Entry 8EUF (electron microscopy, 3.41 A resolution); this record covers chains Q and X of the 10 polymer chains in the assembly.

[Chain Q]
Protein: Chromatin-remodeling ATPase INO80
Source organism: Saccharomyces cerevisiae S288C
Notes: EC 3.6.4.-
UniProt: P53115 (INO80_YEAST); residue numbers follow UniProt; this construct covers 1-1489
Chain sequence (1489 residues; numbered 1 to 1489; the number before each row is that of its first residue):
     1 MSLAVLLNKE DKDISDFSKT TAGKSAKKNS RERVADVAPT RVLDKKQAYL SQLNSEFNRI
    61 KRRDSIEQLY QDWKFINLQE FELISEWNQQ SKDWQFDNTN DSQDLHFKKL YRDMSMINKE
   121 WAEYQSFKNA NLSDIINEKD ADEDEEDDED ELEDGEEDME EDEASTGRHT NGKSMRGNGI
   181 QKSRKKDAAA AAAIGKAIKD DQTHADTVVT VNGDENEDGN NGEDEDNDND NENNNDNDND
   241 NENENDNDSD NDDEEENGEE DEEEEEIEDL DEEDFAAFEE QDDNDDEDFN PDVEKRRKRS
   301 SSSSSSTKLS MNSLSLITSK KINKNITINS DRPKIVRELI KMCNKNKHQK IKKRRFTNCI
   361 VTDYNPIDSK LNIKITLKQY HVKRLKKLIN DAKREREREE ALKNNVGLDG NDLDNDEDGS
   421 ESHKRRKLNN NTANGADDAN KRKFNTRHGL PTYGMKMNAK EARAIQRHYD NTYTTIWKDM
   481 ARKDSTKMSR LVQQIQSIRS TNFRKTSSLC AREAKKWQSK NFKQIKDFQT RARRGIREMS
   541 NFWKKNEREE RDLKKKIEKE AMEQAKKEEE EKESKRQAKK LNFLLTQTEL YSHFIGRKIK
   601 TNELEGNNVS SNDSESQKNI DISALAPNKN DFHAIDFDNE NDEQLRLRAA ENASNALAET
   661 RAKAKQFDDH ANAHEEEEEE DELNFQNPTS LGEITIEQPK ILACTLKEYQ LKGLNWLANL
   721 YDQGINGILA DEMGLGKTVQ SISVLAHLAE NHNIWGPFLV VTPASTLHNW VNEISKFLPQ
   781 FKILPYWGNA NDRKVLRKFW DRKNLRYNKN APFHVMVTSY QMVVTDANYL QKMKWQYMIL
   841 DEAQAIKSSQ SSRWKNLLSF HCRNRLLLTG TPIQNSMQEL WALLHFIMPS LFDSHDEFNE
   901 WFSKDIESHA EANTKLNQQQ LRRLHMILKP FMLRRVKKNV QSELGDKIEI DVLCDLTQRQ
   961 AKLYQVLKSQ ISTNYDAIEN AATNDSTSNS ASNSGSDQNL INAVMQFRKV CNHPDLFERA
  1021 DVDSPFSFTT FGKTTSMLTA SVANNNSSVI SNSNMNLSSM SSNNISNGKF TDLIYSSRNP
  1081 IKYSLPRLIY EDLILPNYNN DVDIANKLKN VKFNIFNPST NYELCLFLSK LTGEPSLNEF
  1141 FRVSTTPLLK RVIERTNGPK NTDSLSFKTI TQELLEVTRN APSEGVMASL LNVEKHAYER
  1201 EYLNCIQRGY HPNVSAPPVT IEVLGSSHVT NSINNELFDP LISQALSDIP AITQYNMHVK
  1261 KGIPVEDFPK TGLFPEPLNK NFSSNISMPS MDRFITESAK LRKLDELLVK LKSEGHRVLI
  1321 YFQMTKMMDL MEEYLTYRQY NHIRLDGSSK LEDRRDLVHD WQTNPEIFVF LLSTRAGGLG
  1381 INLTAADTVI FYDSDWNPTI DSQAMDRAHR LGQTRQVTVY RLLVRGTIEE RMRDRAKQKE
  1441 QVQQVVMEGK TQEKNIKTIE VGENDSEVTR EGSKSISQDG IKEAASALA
Not modelled in the structure: 1-947, 986-998, 1037-1068, 1346-1355, 1375-1381, 1409-1413, 1436-1489
UniProt features mapped onto this chain:
  - motif: Asp841 to Gln844 (DEAQ box)
  - binding site (ATP): Asp731 to Thr738
  - modified residue (Phosphoserine): Ser65, Ser115, Ser133, Ser610

[Chain X]
Protein: RuvB-like protein 1
Source organism: Saccharomyces cerevisiae S288C
Notes: EC 3.6.4.12
UniProt: Q03940 (RUVB1_YEAST); residue numbers follow UniProt; this construct covers 1-463
Chain sequence (463 residues; numbered 1 to 463; the number before each row is that of its first residue):
     1 MVAISEVKEN PGVNSSNSGA VTRTAAHTHI KGLGLDESGV AKRVEGGFVG QIEAREACGV
    61 IVDLIKAKKM SGRAILLAGG PSTGKTALAL AISQELGPKV PFCPLVGSEL YSVEVKKTET
   121 LMENFRRAIG LRIKETKEVY EGEVTELTPE DAENPLGGYG KTISHVIVGL KSAKGTKTLR
   181 LDPTIYESIQ REKVSIGDVI YIEANTGAVK RVGRSDAYAT EFDLETEEYV PLPKGEVHKK
   241 KEIVQDVTLH DLDVANARPQ GGQDVISMMG QLLKPKKTEI TEKLRQEVNK VVAKYIDQGV
   301 AELIPGVLFI DEVNMLDIEI FTYLNKALES NIAPVVVLAS NRGMTTVRGT EDVISPHGVP
   361 PDLIDRLLIV RTLPYDKDEI RTIIERRATV ERLQVESSAL DLLATMGTET SLRYALQLLA
   421 PCGILAQTSN RKEIVVNDVN EAKLLFLDAK RSTKILETSA NYL
Not modelled in the structure: 1-21
Residues lining bound ligands: ADP (adenosine-5'-diphosphate): Ala26, His27, His29, Ile30, Gly47, Phe48, Val49, Gln51, Gly80, Pro81, Ser82, Thr83, Gly84, Lys85, Thr86, Ala87, Tyr375, Ile383, Arg387, Leu412, Arg413

[Interface between chain Q and chain X]
Residue-residue contacts (39):
  Leu1148(Q) - Met269(X)  hydrophobic
  Leu1148(Q) - Leu272(X)  hydrophobic
  Leu1149(Q) - Val265(X)  hydrophobic
  Arg1151(Q) - Leu272(X)
  Val1152(Q) - Met268(X)  hydrophobic
  Val1152(Q) - Leu272(X)  hydrophobic
  Arg1155(Q) - Met268(X)  hydrogen bond (side chain-backbone)
  Arg1155(Q) - Gln271(X)
  Lys1160(Q) - Glu228(X)
  Ile1170(Q) - Gln245(X)
  Thr1171(Q) - Arg258(X)  hydrogen bond
  Leu1175(Q) - Gln260(X)
  Asn1180(Q) - Thr206(X)  hydrogen bond (backbone-side chain)
  Gly1185(Q) - Tyr295(X)
  Val1186(Q) - Ile133(X)  hydrophobic
  Val1186(Q) - Tyr295(X)  hydrophobic
  Val1186(Q) - Val300(X)  hydrophobic
  Met1187(Q) - Glu135(X)
  Ser1189(Q) - Val291(X)
  Ser1189(Q) - Tyr295(X)  hydrogen bond
  Leu1190(Q) - Ile133(X)  hydrophobic
  Leu1190(Q) - Leu252(X)
  Leu1190(Q) - Asn256(X)
  Leu1190(Q) - Val291(X)
  Leu1190(Q) - Val292(X)  hydrophobic
  Leu1190(Q) - Tyr295(X)  hydrophobic
  Leu1191(Q) - Asn256(X)
  Leu1191(Q) - Gln260(X)  hydrogen bond (backbone-side chain)
  Val1193(Q) - Asn256(X)
  Val1193(Q) - Glu287(X)
  Glu1194(Q) - Gln260(X)
  Arg1200(Q) - Glu287(X)  salt bridge
  Gly1272(Q) - Gln263(X)
  Leu1273(Q) - Gln263(X)
  Leu1273(Q) - Asp264(X)
  Leu1273(Q) - Val265(X)  hydrogen bond (backbone-backbone)
  Leu1273(Q) - Met268(X)  hydrophobic
  Pro1275(Q) - Asp264(X)
  Pro1275(Q) - Ile266(X)  hydrophobic
Also at the interface, not in a pair above, chain Q (32 interface residues in all): Thr1162, Glu1173, Leu1174, Glu1176, Ala1181, Asn1192, Glu1201, Leu1246, Thr1271, Phe1274
Also at the interface, not in a pair above, chain X (30 interface residues in all): Lys134, Lys210, Val247, Ala255, Gly261, Leu273, Lys283, Leu284

[In short]
32 residues of chain Q and 30 residues of chain X are in contact, with 6 hydrogen bonds and 1 salt bridge.
Polar contacts include Arg1200(Q)-Glu287(X), Arg1155(Q)-Met268(X) and Thr1171(Q)-Arg258(X). Bound to chain X:
ADP. From UniProt: 8 ATP-binding residues on chain Q.
Chain Q is Chromatin-remodeling ATPase INO80 and chain X is RuvB-like protein 1, both from Saccharomyces
cerevisiae S288C; the structure, Class2 of the INO80-Nucleosome complex, was determined by electron
microscopy, deposited together with 8ETS, 8ETT, 8ETU, 8ETV, 8ETW, 8EU9, 8EUE and 8EUJ.
